7AGX - chains 2I and 2O of the 33 polymer chains in the assembly; structure by electron microscopy, 3.60 A resolution.

== Chain 2I (and 2O) ==
Molecule: Protein PrgI
From: Salmonella typhimurium (strain LT2 / SGSC1412 / ATCC 700720)
Notes: chain 2O of this document is another copy of the same molecule, construct and numbering; everything in this record applies to it too
UniProt: P41784 (PRGI_SALTY); numbering as in UniProt (aligned over 1-80)
Amino-acid sequence (80 residues; numbered 1 to 80; the number before each row is that of its first residue):
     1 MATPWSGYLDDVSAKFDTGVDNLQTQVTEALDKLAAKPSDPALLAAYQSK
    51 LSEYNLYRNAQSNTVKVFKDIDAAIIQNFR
Unresolved in the structure: 1-5 (chain 2O: 1-3, 25-51)
Curated features (UniProtKB/Swiss-Prot):
  - mutagenesis: Thr3 (T3A: Can only secrete early substrates such as InvJ/ScpT, PrgJ/SctI and PrgI/SctF. Can polymerize into filaments in vitro and in vivo, but the stability of the filaments is compromised), Trp5 (W5A: Abrogates host cell invasion and effector secretion; when associated with A-8. Can secrete effector proteins; when associated with A-20), Tyr8 (Y8A: Decreases invasiveness. Abrogates host cell invasion and effector secretion; when associated with A-5), Leu9 (L9A: Can only secrete early substrates such as InvJ/ScpT, PrgJ/SctI and PrgI/SctF. Can polymerize into filaments in vitro, but not in vivo. Cannot enter cultured epithelial cells), Asp10 (D10A: Exhibits constitutive secretion of substrates. Retains the ability to display SipD/SctA at the tip of the needle filament), Asp11 (D11A: Exhibits constitutive secretion of substrates. Retains the ability to display SipD/SctA at the tip of the needle filament), Phe16 (F16A: Can only secrete early substrates such as InvJ/ScpT, PrgJ/SctI and PrgI/SctF. Can polymerize into filaments in vitro, but not in vivo. Cannot enter cultured epithelial cells), Val20 (V20A: Can secrete effector proteins; when associated with A-5. Exhibits constitutive secretion of substrates. Retains the ability to display SipD/SctA at the tip of the needle filament), Gln26 (Q26A: Non-invasive phenotype; Q26E: Has wild-type invasiveness), Leu31 (L31A: Exhibits constitutive secretion of substrates. Does not display SipD/SctA at the tip of the needle filament. Is non-invasive. Can polymerize into filaments in vitro), Ser49 (S49A: Exhibits constitutive secretion of substrates. Retains the ability to display SipD/SctA at the tip of the needle filament), Lys50 (K50D: Non-invasive phenotype; K50L: Has wild-type invasiveness), 16 further mutagenesis entries in UniProt

== How chain 2I and chain 2O interact ==
Contacting residue pairs (22; chain 2I residue first):
  Gly19(2I) with Trp5(2O), hydrogen bond (backbone-side chain)
  Val20(2I) with Trp5(2O), hydrophobic
  Gln26(2I) with Trp5(2O)
  Ala42(2I) with Arg58(2O)
  Ala45(2I) with Arg58(2O)
  Gln48(2I) with Ser62(2O), hydrogen bond
  Ser49(2I) with Asp10(2O), hydrogen bond
  Lys50(2I) with Trp5(2O); Asp10(2O), salt bridge
  Ser52(2I) with Leu9(2O)
  Glu53(2I) with Trp5(2O); Gly7(2O); Tyr8(2O), hydrogen bond (side chain-backbone); Leu9(2O), hydrogen bond (side chain-backbone); Asp10(2O)
  Leu56(2I) with Asp72(2O); Ile76(2O), hydrophobic
  Ala60(2I) with Ile76(2O), hydrophobic
  Asn63(2I) with Ile76(2O), hydrogen bond (side chain-backbone); Gln77(2O); Arg80(2O), hydrogen bond
  Val67(2I) with Phe79(2O)
Interface residues without a listed pair, chain 2I (18 interface residues in all): Asn22, Pro41, Asn59, Thr64
Interface residues without a listed pair, chain 2O (16 interface residues in all): Tyr54, Val65, Lys69, Ala73

== In short ==
The interface between chain 2I and chain 2O involves 18 residues on one side and 16 on the other; the contacts
include 7 hydrogen bonds and 1 salt bridge. Polar contacts include Lys50(2I)-Asp10(2O), Gly19(2I)-Trp5(2O) and
Gln48(2I)-Ser62(2O). UniProt lists 27 mutagenesis sites on chain 2I.
Both chains are Protein PrgI (Salmonella typhimurium (strain LT2 / SGSC1412 / ATCC 700720)). Entry 7AGX
(Apo-state type 3 secretion system export apparatus complex from Salmonella enterica typhimurium) was
determined by electron microscopy together with 7AH9 and 7AHI from the same study.
